PDB entry 4NA2 | X-ray diffraction, 2.30 A resolution | chain A

== Chain A ==
Name: Polyketide synthase PksJ
From: Bacillus subtilis subsp. subtilis
Notes: EC 2.3.1.-; fragment: Ketosynthase
UniProtKB: P40806 (PKSJ_BACSU); residues 1-618 here correspond to UniProt positions 3336-3953 (UniProt number = residue number + 3335)
Amino-acid sequence (637 residues; numbered -18 to 618; the number before each row is that of its first residue; numbers below 1 keep their minus sign (Gly-18 is residue -18)):
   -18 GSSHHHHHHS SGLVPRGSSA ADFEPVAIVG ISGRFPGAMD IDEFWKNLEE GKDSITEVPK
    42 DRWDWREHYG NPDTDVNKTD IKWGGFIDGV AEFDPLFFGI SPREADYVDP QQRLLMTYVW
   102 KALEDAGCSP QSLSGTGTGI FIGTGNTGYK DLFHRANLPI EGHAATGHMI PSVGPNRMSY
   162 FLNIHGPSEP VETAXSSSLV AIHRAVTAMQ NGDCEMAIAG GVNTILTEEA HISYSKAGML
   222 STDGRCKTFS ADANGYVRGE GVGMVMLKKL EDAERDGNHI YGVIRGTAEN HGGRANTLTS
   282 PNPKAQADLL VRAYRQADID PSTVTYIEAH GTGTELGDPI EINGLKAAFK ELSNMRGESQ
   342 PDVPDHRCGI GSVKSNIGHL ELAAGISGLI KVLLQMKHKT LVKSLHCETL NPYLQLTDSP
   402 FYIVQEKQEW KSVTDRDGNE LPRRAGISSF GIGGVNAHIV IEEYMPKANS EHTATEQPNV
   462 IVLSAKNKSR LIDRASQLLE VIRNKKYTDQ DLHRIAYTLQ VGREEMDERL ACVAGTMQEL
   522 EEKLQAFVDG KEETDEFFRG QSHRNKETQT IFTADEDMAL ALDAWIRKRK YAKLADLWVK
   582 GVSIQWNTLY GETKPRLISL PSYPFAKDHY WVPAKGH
Unresolved in the structure: -18 to 2, 338-341, 448-457, 533-537, 616-618
Construct notes: expression tag (-18 to 0); engineered mutation 2JF_176 (Cys3511 in P40806)
Modified residues: 2JF ((2S)-2-amino-3-oxopropyl 4-{[(2S)-2-hydroxy-4-methylpentanoyl]amino}butanoate) at position 176
Swiss-Prot annotation at these positions:
  - active site (For beta-ketoacyl synthase 2 activity): His311, His360
What the authors report for this chain:
  - specificity-determining residues: Met220, Tyr237, Glu362, Ile433
  - catalytic residues: His360 (proposed by the authors, not directly observed)
  - catalytic residues: His311 (by similarity / conservation)

== In short ==
From UniProt: active-site residues His311 and His360. The paper reports catalytic residues His360 and His311;
specificity determinants Met220, Tyr237 and Glu362 among others.
Chain A is Polyketide synthase PksJ (Bacillus subtilis subsp. subtilis); the structure, Crystal Structure of
the second ketosynthase from the bacillaene polyketide synthase bound to its natural intermediate, was
determined by X-ray diffraction (same publication as 4NA1 and 4NA3).
